PDB entry 5A4W | X-ray diffraction, 2.25 A resolution | chains E and F of the 6 polymer chains in the assembly

# Chain E (and F)
Molecule: Glutathione S-transferase F2
From: Arabidopsis thaliana
Notes: EC 2.5.1.18; chain F of this document is another copy of the same molecule, construct and numbering; everything in this record applies to it too
UniProt: P46422 (GSTF2_ARATH); residues 1-212 here = UniProt positions 1-212
Amino-acid sequence (212 residues; each row starts with the number of its first residue):
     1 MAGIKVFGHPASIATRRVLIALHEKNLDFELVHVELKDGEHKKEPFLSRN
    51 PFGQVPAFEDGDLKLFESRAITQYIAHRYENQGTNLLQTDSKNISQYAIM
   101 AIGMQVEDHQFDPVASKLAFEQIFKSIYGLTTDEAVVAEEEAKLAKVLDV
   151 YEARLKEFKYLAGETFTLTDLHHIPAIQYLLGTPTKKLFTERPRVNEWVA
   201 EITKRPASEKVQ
Disordered / not traced: 1 (chain F: 1-2, 131-136)
Residues lining bound ligands:
  - quercitrin (QCT; 2-(3,4-dihydroxyphenyl)-5,7-dihydroxy-4-oxo-4H-chromen-3-yl 6-deoxy-alpha-L-mannopyranoside), molecule 1: Arg69, Ala70, Gln73, Tyr74, His77, Ile94, Tyr97
  - quercitrin (QCT), molecule 2: Ile99, Ile102, Gly103, Val106, Val150, Tyr151, Arg154, Phe158, Leu161, Thr169
What the authors report for this chain:
  - binding site for quercitrin: Ser48, Gln73, His77, Ser91, Lys92, Ile94, Tyr97, Tyr151, Arg154

# Interface between chain E and chain F
Contacting residue pairs (40; chain E residue first):
  Pro51(E) - Val150(F)  hydrophobic
  Phe52(E) - Val106(F)  hydrophobic
  Phe52(E) - Val150(F)  hydrophobic
  Gln54(E) - Gln110(F)  hydrogen bond
  Leu63(E) - Ser95(F)
  Leu65(E) - Ala98(F)  hydrophobic
  Leu65(E) - Ile102(F)  hydrophobic
  Phe66(E) - Ile102(F)  hydrophobic
  Phe66(E) - Val106(F)  hydrophobic
  Glu67(E) - Gln105(F)
  Glu67(E) - His109(F)  salt bridge
  Arg69(E) - Gln105(F)
  Arg69(E) - His109(F)
  Ala70(E) - Ala101(F)  hydrophobic
  Tyr74(E) - Ile94(F)  hydrophobic
  Tyr74(E) - Ala98(F)  hydrophobic
  Ile94(E) - Tyr74(F)  hydrophobic
  Ile94(E) - His77(F)
  Ser95(E) - Leu63(F)
  Ser95(E) - Arg78(F)
  Ala98(E) - Leu65(F)  hydrophobic
  Ala101(E) - Ala70(F)  hydrophobic
  Ala101(E) - Gln73(F)
  Ile102(E) - Leu65(F)  hydrophobic
  Ile102(E) - Phe66(F)  hydrophobic
  Gln105(E) - Glu67(F)
  Gln105(E) - Arg69(F)
  Gln105(E) - Asp108(F)
  Val106(E) - Phe52(F)  hydrophobic
  Val106(E) - Phe66(F)  hydrophobic
  Asp108(E) - Gln105(F)
  Asp108(E) - Asp108(F)
  Asp108(E) - His109(F)  salt bridge
  His109(E) - Glu67(F)  salt bridge
  His109(E) - Arg69(F)
  His109(E) - Asp108(F)  salt bridge
  Gln110(E) - Phe52(F)
  Gln110(E) - Gln54(F)  hydrogen bond
  Val150(E) - Pro51(F)  hydrophobic
  Val150(E) - Phe52(F)  hydrophobic
Other interface residues (no listed pair), chain E (27 interface residues in all): Lys64, His77, Arg78, Tyr97, Ile99, Val147
Other interface residues (no listed pair), chain F (27 interface residues in all): Lys64, Ile99, Val147

# Summary
The chain E/chain F interface involves 27 residues from each chain, with 2 hydrogen bonds and 4 salt bridges.
Among the polar pairs are Glu67(E)-His109(F), Asp108(E)-His109(F) and Gln54(E)-Gln110(F). Bound to chain E:
quercitrin. The paper reports a binding site for quercitrin at Ser48(E), Gln73(E) and His77(E) among others.
Both chains are Glutathione S-transferase F2 (Arabidopsis thaliana). Entry 5A4W (AtGSTF2 from Arabidopsis
thaliana in complex with quercetrin) was determined by X-ray diffraction (same publication as 5A4U and 5A4V).
